Entry 3F6R (X-ray diffraction, 2.00 A resolution); this record covers chain A.

Chain A:
Protein: Flavodoxin
Organism: Desulfovibrio desulfuricans
UniProtKB: P26492 (FLAV_DESDE); numbering as in UniProt (aligned over 1-148)
Sequence (148 residues; numbered 1 to 148; the number before each row is that of its first residue):
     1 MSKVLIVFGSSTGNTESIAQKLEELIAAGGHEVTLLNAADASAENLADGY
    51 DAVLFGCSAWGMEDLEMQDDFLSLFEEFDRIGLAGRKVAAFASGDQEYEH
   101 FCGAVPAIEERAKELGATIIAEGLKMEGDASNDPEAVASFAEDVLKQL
Disordered / not traced: 1
Differences from the reference sequence: engineered mutation Asp79 (Asn in P26492)
Ligand contacts: FMN (flavin mononucleotide): Ser10, Ser11, Thr12, Gly13, Asn14, Thr15, Glu16, Ser58, Ala59, Trp60, Gly61, Ser93, Gly94, Asp95, Tyr98, His100, Phe101, Cys102
From the paper describing this entry:
  - binding site for flavin mononucleotide: Ser10, Ser11, Thr12, Asn14, Thr15, Ser58, Ala59, Trp60, Asp95, Tyr98, His100, Cys102

Summary:
Chain A binds flavin mononucleotide. From the paper: a binding site for flavin mononucleotide at Ser10, Ser11
and Thr12 among others.
Chain A is Flavodoxin (Desulfovibrio desulfuricans); the structure, Desulfovibrio desulfuricans (ATCC 29577)
oxidized flavodoxin, was determined by X-ray diffraction together with 3F6S from the same study.
